PDB entry 4ILB | X-ray diffraction, 3.15 A resolution | chains C and D of the 5 polymer chains in the assembly

== Chain C (and D) ==
Name: Proton-gated ion channel
From: Gloeobacter violaceus
Notes: chain D of this document is another copy of the same molecule, construct and numbering; everything in this record applies to it too
Reference sequence: Q7NDN8 (GLIC_GLOVI); residues 2-316 here correspond to UniProt positions 44-358 (UniProt number = residue number + 42)
Sequence (320 residues; numbered -3 to 316; the number before each row is that of its first residue; numbers below 1 keep their minus sign (Gly-3 is residue -3)):
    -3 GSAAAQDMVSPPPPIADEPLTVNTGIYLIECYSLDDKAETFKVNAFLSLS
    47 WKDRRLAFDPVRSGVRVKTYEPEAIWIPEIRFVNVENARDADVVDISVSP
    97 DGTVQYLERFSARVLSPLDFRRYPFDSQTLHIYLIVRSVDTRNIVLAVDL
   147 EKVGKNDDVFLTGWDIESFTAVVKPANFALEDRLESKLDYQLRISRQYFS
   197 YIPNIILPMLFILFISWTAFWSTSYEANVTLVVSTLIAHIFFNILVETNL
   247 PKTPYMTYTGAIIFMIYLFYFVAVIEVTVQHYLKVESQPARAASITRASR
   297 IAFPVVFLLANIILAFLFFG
Unresolved in the structure: -3 to 4, 316
Construct notes: expression tag (-3 to 1); engineered mutation Phe237 (Ala279 in Q7NDN8)
Bound ions: Na+: Pro68, Ile71; rubidium ion: Glu222 (shared with 1 residue of chain A; 1 residue of chain B; Glu222(D) of chain D; 1 residue of chain E)
Ligand contacts: diundecyl phosphatidyl choline (PLC): Arg118, Phe121, Tyr194, Ile198, Ile202, Leu206, Tyr254, Ile258, Asn307, Phe315

== How chain C and chain D interact ==
Residue-residue contacts - 75 pairs, chain C then chain D:
  Tyr23(C) with Leu176(D), hydrophobic; Glu177(D)
  Ile25(C) with Val79(D)
  Glu26(C) with Val79(D); Asn80(D)
  Tyr28(C) with Glu82(D), hydrogen bond (side chain-backbone); Leu111(D), hydrophobic
  Asn40(C) with Val81(D), hydrogen bond (side chain-backbone); Glu82(D), hydrogen bond (side chain-backbone)
  Phe42(C) with Leu176(D), hydrophobic
  Ser44(C) with Glu177(D)
  Arg62(C) with Asp136(D), salt bridge
  Val63(C) with Asp136(D)
  Asp86(C) with Asn83(D), hydrogen bond
  Asp88(C) with Ala84(D)
  Val90(C) with Glu75(D); Arg77(D); Arg133(D)
  Asp91(C) with Arg179(D), salt bridge
  Ser93(C) with Arg179(D), hydrogen bond
  Leu103(C) with Arg133(D); Glu177(D)
  Arg105(C) with Phe78(D), hydrogen bond (side chain-backbone); Val79(D), hydrogen bond (side chain-backbone)
  Ser107(C) with Glu82(D); Asn83(D), hydrogen bond
  Lys148(C) with Glu177(D)
  Phe156(C) with Leu111(D), hydrophobic; Pro113(D)
  Thr158(C) with Glu35(D), hydrogen bond; Pro247(D)
  Gln193(C) with Pro250(D)
  Phe195(C) with Thr249(D); Pro250(D); Tyr251(D); Met252(D), hydrophobic
  Ser196(C) with Lys248(D); Thr249(D)
  Tyr197(C) with Lys248(D), hydrogen bond
  Pro199(C) with Met252(D), hydrophobic; Phe260(D)
  Asn200(C) with Asn239(D); Glu243(D)
  Leu203(C) with Phe260(D), hydrophobic
  Pro204(C) with Tyr263(D)
  Phe207(C) with Phe260(D), hydrophobic; Tyr263(D), hydrophobic; Leu264(D), hydrophobic; Phe267(D)
  Ile208(C) with Leu232(D), hydrophobic; Ile236(D), hydrophobic
  Phe210(C) with Phe267(D), hydrophobic
  Ile211(C) with Leu232(D), hydrophobic; Phe267(D), hydrophobic; Val270(D), hydrophobic
  Thr214(C) with Val270(D); Thr274(D)
  Trp217(C) with Thr274(D); Tyr278(D)
  Ser218(C) with Tyr221(D)
  Ser220(C) with Glu222(D), hydrogen bond
  Glu222(C) with Glu222(D)
  Ala223(C) with Tyr221(D), hydrophobic; Glu222(D); Val225(D)
  Thr226(C) with Val225(D)
  Leu227(C) with Tyr221(D); Val225(D), hydrophobic
  Ser230(C) with Val229(D); Ile233(D)
  Phe237(C) with Phe237(D), hydrophobic
  Phe238(C) with Ile236(D), hydrophobic
  Leu241(C) with Ile240(D), hydrophobic
  Asn245(C) with Lys248(D)
  Arg296(C) with Tyr278(D)
Interface residues without a listed pair, chain C (52 interface residues in all): Val89, Tyr119, Gly159, Ile201, Thr219, Ala234
Interface residues without a listed pair, chain D (47 interface residues in all): Lys33, Asp178, Glu181, Thr226, His277, Val281

== Overview ==
52 residues of chain C and 47 residues of chain D are in contact; the contacts include 11 hydrogen bonds and 2
salt bridges. Polar pairs include Arg62(C)-Asp136(D), Asp91(C)-Arg179(D) and Tyr28(C)-Glu82(D). Chain C binds
diundecyl phosphatidyl choline. Pro68(C) and Ile71(C) form the Na+ site.
Chain C and chain D are both Proton-gated ion channel (Gloeobacter violaceus); the structure, The pentameric
ligand-gated ion channel GLIC A237F in complex with Rubidium, was determined by X-ray diffraction, deposited
together with 4HFI, 4IL4, 4IL9, 4ILA and 4ILC.
